Entry 1ERM (X-ray diffraction, 1.70 A resolution); this record covers chain A.

== Chain A ==
Protein: Tem-1 beta-lactamase
Organism: Escherichia coli
Notes: EC 3.5.2.6
UniProt: P62593 (BLAT_ECOLI); residues 26-288 here correspond to UniProt positions 24-286 (UniProt number = residue number - 2)
Sequence (263 residues; each row starts with the number of its first residue):
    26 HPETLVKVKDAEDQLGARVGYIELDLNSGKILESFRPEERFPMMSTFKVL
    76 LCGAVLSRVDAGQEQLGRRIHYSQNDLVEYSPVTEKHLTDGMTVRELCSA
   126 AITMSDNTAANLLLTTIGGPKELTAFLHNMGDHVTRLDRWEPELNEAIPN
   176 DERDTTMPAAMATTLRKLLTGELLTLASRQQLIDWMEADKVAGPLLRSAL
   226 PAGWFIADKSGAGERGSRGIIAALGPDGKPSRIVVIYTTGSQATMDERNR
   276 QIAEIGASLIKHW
Modified positions: Ser-70 (covalent link with bji); Asp-214 ((3s)-3-hydroxy-l-aspartic acid; BHD)
Disulfide bonds: Cys-77/Cys-123
Glycans and other covalent adducts: 1(R)-1-acetamido-2-(3-carboxyphenyl)ethyl boronic acid (BJI) linked to Ser-70
Curated features (UniProtKB/Swiss-Prot):
  - active site: Ser-70 (Acyl-ester intermediate), Glu-168 (Proton acceptor)
  - binding site (substrate): Lys-234 to Gly-236

== In short ==
Curated annotation (UniProt) lists active-site residues Ser-70 and Glu-168 and 3 substrate-binding residues.
Chain A is Tem-1 beta-lactamase (Escherichia coli); the structure, X-ray crystal structure of tem-1 beta
lactamase in complex with a designed boronic acid inhibitor (1R)-1-acetamido-2-(3-carboxyphenyl)ethane ...,
was determined by X-ray diffraction, deposited together with 1ERO and 1ERQ.
